Entry 6OUV (X-ray diffraction, 1.94 A resolution); this record covers chains A and B.

== Chain A (and B) ==
Molecule: 1-deoxy-D-xylulose-5-phosphate synthase
Source organism: Deinococcus radiodurans
Notes: EC 2.2.1.7; chain B of this document is another copy of the same molecule, construct and numbering; everything in this record applies to it too
UniProt: Q9RUB5 (DXS_DEIRA); numbering as in UniProt (aligned over 1-629)
Amino-acid sequence (650 residues; row label = number of the first residue in the row; numbers below 1 keep their minus sign (Met-20 is residue -20)):
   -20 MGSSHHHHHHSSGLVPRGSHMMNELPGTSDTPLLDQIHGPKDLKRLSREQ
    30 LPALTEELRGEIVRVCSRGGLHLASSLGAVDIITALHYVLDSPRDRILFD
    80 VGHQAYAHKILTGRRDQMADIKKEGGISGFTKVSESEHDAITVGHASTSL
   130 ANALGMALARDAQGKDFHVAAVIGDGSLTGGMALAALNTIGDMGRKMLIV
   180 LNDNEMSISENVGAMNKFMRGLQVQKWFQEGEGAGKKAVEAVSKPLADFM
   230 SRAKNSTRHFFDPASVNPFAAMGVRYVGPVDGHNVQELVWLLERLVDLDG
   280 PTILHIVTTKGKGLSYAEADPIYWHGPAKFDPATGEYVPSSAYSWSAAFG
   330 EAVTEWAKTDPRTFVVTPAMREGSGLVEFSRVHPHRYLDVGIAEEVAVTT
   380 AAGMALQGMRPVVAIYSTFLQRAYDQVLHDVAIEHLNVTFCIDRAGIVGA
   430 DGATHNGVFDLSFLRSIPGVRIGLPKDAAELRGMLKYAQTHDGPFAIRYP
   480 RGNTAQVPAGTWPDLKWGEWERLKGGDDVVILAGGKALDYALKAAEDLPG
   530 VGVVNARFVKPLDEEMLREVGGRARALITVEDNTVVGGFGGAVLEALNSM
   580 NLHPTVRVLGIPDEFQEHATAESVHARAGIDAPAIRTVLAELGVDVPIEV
Disordered / not traced: -20 to 7, 209-216, 225-243 (chain B: -20 to 7, 201-243, 627-629)
Construct notes: initiating methionine (-20); expression tag (-19 to 0)
Ion coordination: Mg2+: Asp154, Asn183, Met185 (together with 2-phosphonolactylthiamin diphosphate); Na+: Asn416, Ala467, His470, Gly472
Small-molecule neighbours: 2-phosphonolactylthiamin diphosphate (TDK; 3-[(4-amino-2-methylpyrimidin-5-yl)methyl]-2-{(1S)-1-hydroxy-1-[(R)-hydroxy(methoxy)phosphoryl]ethyl}-5-(2-{[(S)-hydroxy(phosphonooxy)phosphoryl]oxy}ethyl)-4-methyl-1,3-thiazol-3-ium): His51, Ser54, Val80, His82, Phe109, Gly123, His124, Ala125, Gly153, Asp154, Gly155, Ser156, Asn181, Asn183, Met185, Ser186, Ile187, Lys289, His304, Ala348, Met349, Ile371, Glu373, Phe398, Arg401, Asp430, His434
Reported in the primary citation:
  - binding site for 2-phosphonolactylthiamin diphosphate: His51, His304, Phe398, His434
  - catalytic residues: His51, His304 (proposed by the authors, not directly observed)

== How chain A and chain B interact ==
Contacting residue pairs (199):
  Arg75(A) - Gln386(B)
  Lys111(A) - Glu413(B)  salt bridge
  Val112(A) - Leu385(B)  hydrophobic
  Val112(A) - Glu413(B)
  Ser113(A) - Glu413(B)
  Ala119(A) - Leu385(B)
  Ile120(A) - Leu385(B)  hydrophobic
  Thr121(A) - His408(B)
  Thr121(A) - Ile412(B)
  Thr121(A) - Glu413(B)  hydrogen bond
  Val122(A) - His408(B)
  Gly123(A) - His408(B)
  His124(A) - Asp404(B)  salt bridge
  His124(A) - His408(B)  hydrogen bond (backbone-side chain)
  Thr127(A) - Thr378(B)
  Thr127(A) - Asp409(B)
  Ala130(A) - Thr378(B)
  Ala130(A) - Thr379(B)
  Asn131(A) - Thr378(B)
  Asn131(A) - Ala381(B)
  Asn131(A) - Gly382(B)  hydrogen bond (side chain-backbone)
  Asn131(A) - Leu385(B)
  Leu133(A) - Thr379(B)
  Gly134(A) - Thr379(B)
  Gly134(A) - Gly382(B)
  Gly134(A) - Met383(B)
  Met135(A) - Gly382(B)
  Met135(A) - Leu385(B)  hydrophobic
  Met135(A) - Gln386(B)
  Leu137(A) - Leu367(B)  hydrophobic
  Leu137(A) - Met383(B)  hydrophobic
  Ala138(A) - Gln386(B)
  Ala138(A) - Met388(B)  hydrophobic
  Ala141(A) - Arg365(B)  hydrogen bond (backbone-side chain)
  Gln142(A) - Gln386(B)  hydrogen bond (side chain-backbone)
  Gln142(A) - Met388(B)  hydrogen bond
  Phe146(A) - Gln386(B)
  Thr158(A) - Ala164(B)
  Gly160(A) - Gly160(B)
  Gly160(A) - Ala164(B)
  Met161(A) - Glu374(B)
  Met161(A) - Val375(B)
  Met161(A) - Thr378(B)
  Met161(A) - Gln405(B)  hydrogen bond
  Leu163(A) - Leu163(B)
  Leu163(A) - Ala164(B)
  Ala164(A) - Thr158(B)
  Ala164(A) - Gly160(B)
  Ala164(A) - Leu163(B)
  Ala164(A) - Val375(B)  hydrophobic
  Ala165(A) - Val375(B)
  Asn167(A) - Gly192(B)
  Asn167(A) - Ala193(B)  hydrogen bond (backbone-backbone)
  Asn167(A) - Met194(B)  hydrogen bond (side chain-backbone)
  Thr168(A) - Val369(B)
  Gly170(A) - Ala193(B)
  Asp171(A) - Val191(B)
  Asp171(A) - Gly192(B)  hydrogen bond (side chain-backbone)
  Asp171(A) - Ala193(B)
  Asp171(A) - Lys196(B)  salt bridge
  Met172(A) - Leu367(B)  hydrophobic
  Val191(A) - Asp171(B)
  Gly192(A) - Asn167(B)
  Gly192(A) - Asp171(B)  hydrogen bond (backbone-side chain)
  Ala193(A) - Asn167(B)  hydrogen bond (backbone-side chain)
  Ala193(A) - Gly170(B)
  Ala193(A) - Asp171(B)
  Ala193(A) - Ala250(B)
  Ala193(A) - Met251(B)
  Met194(A) - Asn167(B)  hydrogen bond (backbone-side chain)
  Met194(A) - Ala250(B)
  Met194(A) - Met251(B)  hydrophobic
  Lys196(A) - Asp171(B)  salt bridge
  Phe197(A) - Ala249(B)
  Phe197(A) - Ala250(B)
  Pro247(A) - Ala250(B)
  Ala249(A) - Phe197(B)
  Ala250(A) - Ala193(B)
  Ala250(A) - Met194(B)  hydrophobic
  Ala250(A) - Phe197(B)
  Ala250(A) - Pro247(B)
  Met251(A) - Ala193(B)
  Met251(A) - Met194(B)  hydrophobic
  Arg341(A) - Gln142(B)
  Arg365(A) - Ala141(B)  hydrogen bond (side chain-backbone)
  Leu367(A) - Leu137(B)  hydrophobic
  Leu367(A) - Met172(B)  hydrophobic
  Val369(A) - Thr168(B)
  Glu374(A) - Met161(B)
  Val375(A) - Met161(B)
  Val375(A) - Ala164(B)  hydrophobic
  Val375(A) - Ala165(B)
  Thr378(A) - Thr127(B)
  Thr378(A) - Ala130(B)
  Thr378(A) - Asn131(B)
  Thr378(A) - Met161(B)
  Thr379(A) - Ala130(B)
  Thr379(A) - Leu133(B)
  Thr379(A) - Gly134(B)
  Ala381(A) - Asn131(B)
  Gly382(A) - Asn131(B)  hydrogen bond (backbone-side chain)
  Gly382(A) - Gly134(B)
  Gly382(A) - Met135(B)
  Met383(A) - Gly134(B)
  Met383(A) - Leu137(B)  hydrophobic
  Leu385(A) - Val112(B)  hydrophobic
  Leu385(A) - Ala119(B)
  Leu385(A) - Ile120(B)  hydrophobic
  Leu385(A) - Met135(B)  hydrophobic
  Gln386(A) - Arg75(B)
  Gln386(A) - Met135(B)
  Gln386(A) - Ala138(B)
  Gln386(A) - Gln142(B)  hydrogen bond (backbone-side chain)
  Gln386(A) - Phe146(B)
  Gly387(A) - Gln142(B)
  Met388(A) - Ala138(B)  hydrophobic
  Met388(A) - Ala141(B)  hydrophobic
  Met388(A) - Gln142(B)  hydrogen bond
  Gln400(A) - Tyr403(B)
  Gln400(A) - Asp404(B)
  Gln400(A) - Leu407(B)
  Arg401(A) - Asp404(B)  salt bridge
  Arg401(A) - Gln405(B)
  Tyr403(A) - Gln400(B)
  Tyr403(A) - Tyr403(B)  hydrophobic
  Tyr403(A) - Phe438(B)
  Tyr403(A) - Phe442(B)
  Asp404(A) - His124(B)  salt bridge
  Asp404(A) - Gln400(B)
  Asp404(A) - Arg401(B)  salt bridge
  Gln405(A) - Met161(B)  hydrogen bond
  Gln405(A) - Arg401(B)
  Leu407(A) - Gln400(B)
  Leu407(A) - Phe438(B)  hydrophobic
  Leu407(A) - Phe594(B)
  His408(A) - Thr121(B)
  His408(A) - Gly123(B)
  His408(A) - His124(B)  hydrogen bond (side chain-backbone)
  His408(A) - Thr433(B)
  Asp409(A) - Thr127(B)
  Asp409(A) - Met161(B)
  Ala411(A) - Phe594(B)
  Ile412(A) - Thr121(B)
  Ile412(A) - Ala432(B)
  Ile412(A) - Thr433(B)
  Ile412(A) - Phe594(B)  hydrophobic
  Glu413(A) - Lys111(B)  salt bridge
  Glu413(A) - Val112(B)
  Glu413(A) - Ser113(B)
  Glu413(A) - Thr121(B)  hydrogen bond
  Ala432(A) - Ile412(B)
  Thr433(A) - His408(B)
  Thr433(A) - Ile412(B)
  Phe438(A) - Tyr403(B)
  Phe438(A) - Leu407(B)  hydrophobic
  Phe438(A) - Ser445(B)
  Phe438(A) - Pro447(B)
  Ser441(A) - Ser445(B)
  Phe442(A) - Tyr403(B)
  Arg444(A) - Val565(B)
  Arg444(A) - Gly566(B)
  Ser445(A) - Phe438(B)
  Ser445(A) - Val565(B)
  Pro447(A) - Phe438(B)
  Pro447(A) - Asp592(B)
  Pro447(A) - Phe594(B)
  Lys539(A) - Asp592(B)  salt bridge
  Val564(A) - Glu574(B)
  Val565(A) - Arg444(B)
  Val565(A) - Ser445(B)
  Val565(A) - Glu574(B)
  Gly566(A) - Arg444(B)
  Gly566(A) - Glu574(B)  hydrogen bond (backbone-side chain)
  Gly570(A) - Glu574(B)
  Leu573(A) - Leu573(B)
  Leu573(A) - Glu574(B)
  Leu573(A) - Asn577(B)
  Glu574(A) - Val564(B)
  Glu574(A) - Val565(B)
  Glu574(A) - Gly566(B)  hydrogen bond (side chain-backbone)
  Glu574(A) - Gly570(B)
  Glu574(A) - Leu573(B)
  Asn577(A) - Leu573(B)
  Asn577(A) - Val585(B)  hydrogen bond (side chain-backbone)
  Asn577(A) - Val587(B)
  Asn580(A) - Arg586(B)  hydrogen bond
  His582(A) - His582(B)
  His582(A) - Pro583(B)
  Pro583(A) - His582(B)
  Val585(A) - Asn577(B)  hydrogen bond (backbone-side chain)
  Arg586(A) - Asn580(B)  hydrogen bond
  Val587(A) - Asn577(B)
  Asp592(A) - Pro447(B)
  Asp592(A) - Lys539(B)  salt bridge
  Glu593(A) - Pro447(B)
  Phe594(A) - Leu407(B)
  Phe594(A) - Ala411(B)
  Phe594(A) - Ile412(B)  hydrophobic
  Phe594(A) - Pro447(B)
Interface residues without a listed pair, chain A (101 interface residues in all): Gly159, Gly252, Phe343, Ala372, Thr397, Ile446, Thr563, Thr584
Interface residues without a listed pair, chain B (100 interface residues in all): Val122, Gly252, Arg341, Phe343, Ala372, Gly387, Thr397, Ser441, Ile446, Thr563, Thr584, Glu593

== Summary ==
The interface between chain A and chain B involves 101 residues on one side and 100 on the other; the contacts
include 26 hydrogen bonds and 10 salt bridges. Polar pairs include Lys111(A)-Glu413(B), His124(A)-Asp404(B)
and Asp171(A)-Lys196(B). From the paper: catalytic residues His51(A) and His304(A); a binding site for
2-phosphonolactylthiamin diphosphate at His51(A), His304(A) and Phe398(A) among others.
Both chains are 1-deoxy-D-xylulose-5-phosphate synthase (Deinococcus radiodurans). Entry 6OUV
(1-deoxy-D-xylulose 5-phosphate synthase (DXPS) from Deinococcus radiodurans with methylacetylphosphonate
(MAP) bound) was determined by X-ray diffraction (same publication as 6OUW).
